Entry 7Z3G (X-ray diffraction, 2.10 A resolution); this record covers chain A.

# Chain A
Name: AcoP
From: Acidithiobacillus ferrooxidans
UniProt: A0A2W1KFF4 (A0A2W1KFF4_ACIFR); residue numbers follow UniProt; this construct covers 35-183
Sequence (171 residues; numbered 13 to 183; the number before each row is that of its first residue):
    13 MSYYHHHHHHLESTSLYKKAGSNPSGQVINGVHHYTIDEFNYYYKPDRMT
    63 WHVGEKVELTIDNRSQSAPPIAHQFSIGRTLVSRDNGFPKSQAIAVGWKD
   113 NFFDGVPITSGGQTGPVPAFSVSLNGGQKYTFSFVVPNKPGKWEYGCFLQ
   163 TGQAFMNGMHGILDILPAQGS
Disordered / not traced: 13-41, 182-183
Sequence notes: initiating methionine (13); expression tag (14-34); engineered mutation Ala166 (His in A0A2W1KFF4)
Metal / ion sites: Cu+: His85, Cys159
Reported in the primary citation:
  - Cu+ coordination: His85, Cys159, Met171

# Summary
His85 and Cys159 coordinate Cu+. The paper reports Cu+ coordination by His85, Cys159 and Met171.
Chain A is AcoP (Acidithiobacillus ferrooxidans); the structure, Crystal structure of the cupredoxin AcoP from
Acidithiobacillus ferrooxidans, H166A mutant, was determined by X-ray diffraction together with 7Z3B, 7Z3F and
7Z3I from the same study.
